7CJ0 - chains G and D of the 4 polymer chains in the assembly; structure by X-ray diffraction, 2.50 A resolution.

== Chain G ==
Molecule: DNA replication licensing factor MCM2
From: Homo sapiens
Notes: EC 3.6.4.12
Reference sequence: P49736 (MCM2_HUMAN); residues 61-130 here = UniProt positions 61-130
Chain sequence (70 residues; numbered 61 to 130; the number before each row is that of its first residue):
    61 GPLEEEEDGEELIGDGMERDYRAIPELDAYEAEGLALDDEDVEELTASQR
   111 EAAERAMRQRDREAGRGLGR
Not modelled in the structure: 61-64, 125-130
UniProt features mapped onto this chain:
  - modified residue: Ser108 (Phosphoserine)
  - mutagenesis: Tyr81 to Tyr90 (Loss of interaction with DNAJC9), Ser108 (S108A: Reduces phosphorylation by ATR)

== Chain D ==
Molecule: DnaJ homolog subfamily C member 9
From: Homo sapiens
Reference sequence: Q8WXX5 (DNJC9_HUMAN); residues 171-249 here = UniProt positions 171-249
Chain sequence (84 residues; each row starts with the number of its first residue):
   166 GPLGSEVPSYNAFVKESKQKMNARKRRAQEEAKEAEMSRKELGLDEGVDS
   216 LKAAIQSRQKDRQKEMDNFLAQMEAKYSKSSKGG
Not modelled in the structure: 166-171, 249
Sequence notes: expression tag (166-170); engineered mutation Ser243 (Cys in Q8WXX5)
From the paper describing this entry:
  - mutagenesis - C243S: unchanged binding to histone

== Chain G / chain D interface ==
Pairs across the interface (7):
  Glu65(G) with Arg189(D), hydrogen bond (backbone-side chain)
  Glu66(G) with Arg189(D); Arg192(D), hydrogen bond (backbone-side chain)
  Glu67(G) with Arg192(D)
  Asp68(G) with Arg192(D), salt bridge
  Glu104(G) with Ser243(D); Lys244(D), hydrogen bond (side chain-backbone)
Also at the interface, not in a pair above, chain D (5 interface residues in all): Lys185

== In short ==
The chain G/chain D interface involves 5 residues from each chain; the contacts include 3 hydrogen bonds and 1
salt bridge. Polar pairs include Asp68(G)-Arg192(D), Glu65(G)-Arg189(D) and Glu66(G)-Arg192(D). UniProt lists
11 mutagenesis sites on chain G. The paper reports that C243S of chain D leaves binding to histone unchanged.
Here chain G is DNA replication licensing factor MCM2 and chain D is DnaJ homolog subfamily C member 9, both
from Homo sapiens. Entry 7CJ0 (Crystal structure of DNAJC9 HBD in complex with H3.3-H4 dimer and MCM2 HBD) was
determined by X-ray diffraction together with 7CIZ from the same study.
